PDB entry 2IV7 | X-ray diffraction, 1.60 A resolution | chain A

# Chain A
Name: Lipopolysaccharide core biosynthesis protein rfag
Organism: Escherichia coli
UniProt: P25740 (RFAG_ECOLI); numbering as in UniProt (aligned over 1-374)
Chain sequence (374 residues; numbered 1 to 374; the number before each row is that of its first residue):
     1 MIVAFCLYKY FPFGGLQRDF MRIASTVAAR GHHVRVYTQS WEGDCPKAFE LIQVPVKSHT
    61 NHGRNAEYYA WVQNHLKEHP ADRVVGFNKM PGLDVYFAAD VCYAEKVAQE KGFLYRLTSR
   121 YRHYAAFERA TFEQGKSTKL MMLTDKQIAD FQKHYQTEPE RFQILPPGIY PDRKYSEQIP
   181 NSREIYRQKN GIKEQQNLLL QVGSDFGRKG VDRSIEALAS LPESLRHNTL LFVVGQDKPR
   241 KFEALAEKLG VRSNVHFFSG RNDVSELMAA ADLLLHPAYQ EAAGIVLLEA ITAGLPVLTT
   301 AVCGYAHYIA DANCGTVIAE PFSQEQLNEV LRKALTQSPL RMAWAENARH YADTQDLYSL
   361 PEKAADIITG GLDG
Not modelled in the structure: 1, 372-374
Modified / non-standard residues: Mse1 (selenomethionine); Mse21, Mse90, Mse141, Mse142, Mse268, Mse342 (selenomethionine; parent Met)
Curated features (UniProtKB/Swiss-Prot):
  - region: Tyr103 to Phe132 (Membrane-interacting region)
  - binding site (UDP-alpha-D-glucose): Gly15, Asp19, Arg173, Arg208, Lys209, Arg261, Glu281, Ala283, Gly284, Ile285, Val286, Glu289
Residues lining bound ligands: UDP (uridine-5'-diphosphate): Phe13, Gly14, Gly15, Leu16, Arg18, Arg173, Val202, Gly203, Ser204, Arg208, Lys209, Val234, Gly235, Ser259, Gly260, Arg261, Val264, Glu281, Gly284, Ile285, Val286, Glu289
From the paper describing this entry:
  - binding site for UDP: Arg261, Glu289

# In short
Ligands of chain A: UDP. UniProt lists 12 UDP-alpha-D-glucose-binding residues. The paper reports a binding
site for UDP at Arg261 and Glu289.
Chain A is Lipopolysaccharide core biosynthesis protein rfag (Escherichia coli); the structure, Crystal
Structure of WaaG, a glycosyltransferase involved in lipopolysaccharide biosynthesis, was determined by X-ray
diffraction (same publication as 2IUY, 2IV3 and 2IW1).
